6HC9 - chains A and B; structure by X-ray diffraction, 2.40 A resolution.

== Chain A (and B) ==
Name: Glutamate receptor 2,
Organism: Rattus norvegicus
Notes: chain B of this document is another copy of the same molecule, construct and numbering; everything in this record applies to it too
UniProtKB: P19491 (GRIA2_RAT); the construct has insertions or renumbered stretches relative to UniProt, so the offset changes along the chain: 3-117 = UniProt 413-527; 120-264 = UniProt 653-797
Chain sequence (264 residues; each row starts with the number of its first residue):
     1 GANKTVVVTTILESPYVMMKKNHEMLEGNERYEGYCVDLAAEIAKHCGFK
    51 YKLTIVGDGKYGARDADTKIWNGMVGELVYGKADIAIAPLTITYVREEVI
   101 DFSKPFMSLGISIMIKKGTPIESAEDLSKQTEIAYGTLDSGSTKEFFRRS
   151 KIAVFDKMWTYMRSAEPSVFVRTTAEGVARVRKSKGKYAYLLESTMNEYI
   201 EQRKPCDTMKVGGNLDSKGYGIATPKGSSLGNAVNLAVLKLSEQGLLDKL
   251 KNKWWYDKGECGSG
Differences from the reference sequence: expression tag (1-2); engineered mutation Tyr94 (Leu504 in P19491), Ser242 (Asn775 in P19491); linker (118-119)
Curated features (UniProtKB/Swiss-Prot):
  - binding site (L-glutamate): Pro89, Thr91, Arg96, Ser142, Thr143, Glu193
  - site: Arg64 (Interaction with the cone snail toxin Con-ikot-ikot), Ile121 (Crucial to convey clamshell closure to channel opening), Arg148 (Interaction with the cone snail toxin Con-ikot-ikot), Lys240 (Interaction with the cone snail toxin Con-ikot-ikot)
  - glycosylation: Asn3 (N-linked (GlcNAc...) asparagine)
  - modified residue (Phosphoserine): Ser150, Ser184
Disulfide bonds: Cys206-Cys261

== How chain A and chain B interact ==
Contacting residue pairs - 25 pairs, chain A then chain B:
  Ile92(A) - Lys104(B)
  Thr93(A) - Glu243(B)
  Tyr94(A) - Leu236(B)
  Tyr94(A) - Lys240(B)
  Tyr94(A) - Glu243(B)  hydrogen bond (backbone-side chain)
  Glu97(A) - Lys104(B)  salt bridge
  Glu97(A) - Asn235(B)  hydrogen bond
  Glu97(A) - Leu236(B)
  Glu97(A) - Leu239(B)
  Glu98(A) - Leu236(B)
  Phe102(A) - Lys104(B)  hydrogen bond (backbone-side chain)
  Ser103(A) - Lys104(B)
  Lys104(A) - Ile92(B)
  Lys104(A) - Glu97(B)  salt bridge
  Lys104(A) - Phe102(B)  hydrogen bond (side chain-backbone)
  Lys104(A) - Ser103(B)
  Ser217(A) - Ser108(B)
  Ser217(A) - Ser242(B)
  Asn235(A) - Glu97(B)  hydrogen bond
  Leu236(A) - Tyr94(B)
  Leu236(A) - Glu97(B)
  Leu239(A) - Glu97(B)
  Lys240(A) - Tyr94(B)
  Ser242(A) - Ser217(B)
  Glu243(A) - Arg149(B)  salt bridge
Interface residues without a listed pair, chain A (18 interface residues in all): Pro105, Ser108, Gln244
Interface residues without a listed pair, chain B (20 interface residues in all): Thr93, Glu98, Pro105, Phe146, Ile152

== Summary ==
18 residues of chain A face 20 of chain B across their interface; the contacts include 5 hydrogen bonds and 3
salt bridges. Polar pairs include Glu97(A)-Lys104(B), Glu243(A)-Arg149(B) and Tyr94(A)-Glu243(B). From
UniProt: 6 L-glutamate-binding residues on chain A.
Chain A and chain B are both Glutamate receptor 2, (Rattus norvegicus); the structure, Structure of GLUA2
ligand-binding domain (S1S2J-L504Y-N775S) in complex with glutamate and TDPAM02 at 2.4 A resolution, was
determined by X-ray diffraction, deposited together with 6HCA, 6HCB, 6HCC and 6HCH.
